4A94 - chains A and D; structure by X-ray diffraction, 1.70 A resolution.

[Chain A]
Name: Carboxypeptidase A4
Source organism: Homo sapiens
Notes: EC 3.4.17.-
UniProtKB: Q9UI42 (CBPA4_HUMAN); residues 0-309 here correspond to UniProt positions 112-421 (UniProt number = residue number + 112)
Sequence (310 residues; row label = number of the first residue in the row; numbering starts at 0):
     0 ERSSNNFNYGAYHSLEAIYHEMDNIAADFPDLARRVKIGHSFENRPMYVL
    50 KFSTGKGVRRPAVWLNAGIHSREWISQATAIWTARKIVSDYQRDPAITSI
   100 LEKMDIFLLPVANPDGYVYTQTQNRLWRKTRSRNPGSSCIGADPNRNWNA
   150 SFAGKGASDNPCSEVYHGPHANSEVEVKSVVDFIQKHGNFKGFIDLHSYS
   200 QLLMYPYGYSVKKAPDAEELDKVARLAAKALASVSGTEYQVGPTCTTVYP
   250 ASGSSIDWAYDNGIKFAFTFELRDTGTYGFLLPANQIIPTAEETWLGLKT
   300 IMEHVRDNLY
Not modelled in the structure: 0-5, 308-309
Cystine bridges: Cys138-Cys161
Metal / ion sites: Zn2+: His69, Glu72, His196 (shared with Ala53(D) of chain D)
Curated features (UniProtKB/Swiss-Prot):
  - active site: Glu270 (Proton donor/acceptor)
  - binding site (a protein): Asn7, Tyr11, His12, Ser13, Glu15, Phe51, Arg84, Lys85, Ser136, Asp158
  - binding site (Zn(2+)): His69, Glu72, His196
  - glycosylation: Asn148 (N-linked (GlcNAc...) asparagine)
What the authors report for this chain:
  - Zn2+ coordination: His69, Glu72, His196
  - conformationally variable residues (side-chain flip): Tyr248
  - binding site for nitrate ion: Asn144, Arg145, Asn159
  - catalytic residues: Arg127, Glu270 (citing earlier work)
  - specificity-determining residues: Glu163 (proposed by the authors, not directly observed)

[Chain D]
Name: Carboxypeptidase inhibitor
Source organism: Nerita versicolor
Sequence (53 residues; numbered 1 to 53; the number before each row is that of its first residue):
     1 FHVPDDRPCINPGRCPLVPDATCTFVCKAADNDFGYECQHVWTFEGQRVG
    51 CYA
Not modelled in the structure: 1-2
Cystine bridges: Cys9-Cys23, Cys15-Cys51, Cys27-Cys38
Metal / ion sites: Zn2+: Ala53 (shared with His69(A), Glu72(A), His196(A) of chain A)
What the authors report for this chain:
  - binding site for nitrate ion: Arg7

[Chain A / chain D interface]
Contacting residue pairs - 45 pairs, chain A then chain D:
  His69(A) with Ala53(D), hydrogen bond (side chain-backbone)
  Arg71(A) with Gly50(D); Cys51(D); Tyr52(D), hydrogen bond (side chain-backbone)
  Glu72(A) with Ala53(D)
  Tyr118(A) with Glu37(D)
  Asn123(A) with Gln39(D), hydrogen bond
  Leu125(A) with Arg48(D); Val49(D)
  Trp126(A) with Glu37(D); Gln39(D)
  Arg127(A) with Tyr52(D), hydrogen bond (side chain-backbone); Ala53(D), hydrogen bond (side chain-backbone)
  Arg130(A) with Glu37(D), salt bridge
  Gly135(A) with Phe34(D)
  Ser136(A) with Phe34(D)
  Ser137(A) with Phe34(D); Tyr36(D); Glu37(D); Cys38(D), hydrogen bond
  Cys138(A) with Cys38(D), hydrogen bond (side chain-backbone)
  Ile139(A) with Glu37(D)
  Arg145(A) with Tyr52(D)
  Asn159(A) with Ile10(D), hydrogen bond (side chain-backbone); Asn11(D); His40(D)
  Cys161(A) with Phe25(D), hydrophobic; His40(D), hydrogen bond (backbone-backbone)
  Glu163(A) with Gly50(D); Cys51(D), hydrogen bond (side chain-backbone); Tyr52(D), hydrogen bond (side chain-backbone)
  Val164(A) with Tyr52(D), hydrophobic
  His196(A) with Ala53(D), hydrogen bond (side chain-backbone)
  Ser197(A) with Ala53(D)
  Tyr198(A) with Leu17(D); Ala53(D)
  Ser199(A) with Leu17(D)
  Tyr248(A) with Arg14(D); Pro16(D), hydrophobic; Tyr52(D); Ala53(D), hydrogen bond (side chain-backbone)
  Glu270(A) with Ala53(D)
  Phe279(A) with Leu17(D), hydrophobic; Gly50(D); Tyr52(D)
Other interface residues (no listed pair), chain A (30 interface residues in all): Arg132, Ser157, Ser162, Pro249
Other interface residues (no listed pair), chain D (20 interface residues in all): Asp33, Trp42
From the paper, about this interface:
  - residue pairs: Asn123(A)-Gln39(D) (hydrogen bond), Glu163(A)-Tyr52(D) (hydrogen bond), Glu163(A)-Cys51(D) (hydrogen bond), Glu270(A)-Ala53(D) (hydrogen bond), Leu17(D)-Tyr198(A), Phe25(D)-Cys161(A), Phe34(D)-Ser136(A), Gln39(D)-Trp126(A), Gly50(D)-Phe279(A), Tyr52(D)-Arg127(A), Tyr52(D)-Phe279(A)
  - interface residues, chain D: Pro16(D)

[Summary]
30 residues of chain A and 20 residues of chain D are in contact, with 13 hydrogen bonds and 1 salt bridge.
Polar contacts include Arg130(A)-Glu37(D), His69(A)-Ala53(D) and Arg71(A)-Tyr52(D). The authors report
hydrogen bonds between Asn123(A) and Gln39(D), Glu163(A) and Tyr52(D) and Glu163(A) and Cys51(D) among others;
contacts between Leu17(D) and Tyr198(A), Phe25(D) and Cys161(A) and Phe34(D) and Ser136(A) among others. From
the paper: catalytic residues Arg127(A) and Glu270(A); a binding site for nitrate ion at Asn144(A), Arg145(A)
and Arg7(D) among others.
Here chain A is Carboxypeptidase A4 (Homo sapiens) and chain D is Carboxypeptidase inhibitor (Nerita
versicolor). Entry 4A94 (Structure of the carboxypeptidase inhibitor from Nerita versicolor in complex with
human CPA4) was determined by X-ray diffraction.
